2IOU - chains G and H of the 8 polymer chains in the assembly; structure by X-ray diffraction, 3.16 A resolution.

[Chain G (and H)]
Protein: Pertactin Extracellular Domain
Organism: Bordetella bronchiseptica
Notes: chain H of this document is another copy of the same molecule, construct and numbering; everything in this record applies to it too
UniProt: Q03035 (PERT_BORBR); numbering as in UniProt (aligned over 38-572)
Chain sequence (535 residues; row label = number of the first residue in the row):
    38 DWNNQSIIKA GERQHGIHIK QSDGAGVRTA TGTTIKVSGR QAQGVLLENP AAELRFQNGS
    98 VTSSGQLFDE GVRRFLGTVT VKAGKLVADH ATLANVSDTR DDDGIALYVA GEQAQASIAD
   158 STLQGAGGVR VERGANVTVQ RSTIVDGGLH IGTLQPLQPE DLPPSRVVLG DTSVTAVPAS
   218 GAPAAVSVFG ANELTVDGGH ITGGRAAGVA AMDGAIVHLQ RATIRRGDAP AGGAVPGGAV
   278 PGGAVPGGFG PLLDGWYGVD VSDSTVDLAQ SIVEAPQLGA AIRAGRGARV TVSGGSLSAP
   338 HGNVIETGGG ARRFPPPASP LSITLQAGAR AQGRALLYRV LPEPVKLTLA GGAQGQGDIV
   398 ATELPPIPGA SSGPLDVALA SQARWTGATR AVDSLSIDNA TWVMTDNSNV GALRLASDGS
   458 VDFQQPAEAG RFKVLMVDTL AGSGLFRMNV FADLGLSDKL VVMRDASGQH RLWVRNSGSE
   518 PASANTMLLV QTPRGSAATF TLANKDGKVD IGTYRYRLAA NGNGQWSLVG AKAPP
Disordered / not traced: 265-291
UniProt features mapped onto this chain:
  - region: Gly269 to Pro288 (4 X 5 AA tandem repeats of G-G-A-V-P)
  - motif: Arg263 to Asp265 (Cell attachment site)

[How chain G and chain H interact]
Pairs across the interface (23):
  Glu400(G) with Thr523(H), hydrogen bond; Ser564(H)
  Leu401(G) with Asn558(H); Val566(H), hydrophobic
  Pro402(G) with Asn558(H)
  Arg427(G) with Leu525(H)
  Asn446(G) with Gln528(H)
  Phe469(G) with Asn444(H)
  Met473(G) with Lys496(H)
  Lys496(G) with Met473(H)
  Val498(G) with Met473(H), hydrophobic; Met500(H), hydrophobic
  Met500(G) with Met500(H), hydrophobic
  Arg501(G) with Arg531(H)
  Thr523(G) with Glu400(H)
  Leu525(G) with Arg427(H)
  Gln528(G) with Asn446(H); Met500(H)
  Asn558(G) with Leu401(H); Pro402(H); Pro405(H)
  Ser564(G) with Glu400(H), hydrogen bond
  Val566(G) with Leu401(H), hydrophobic
Also at the interface, not in a pair above, chain G (21 interface residues in all): Asn444, Arg531, Ala556, Ala557
Also at the interface, not in a pair above, chain H (23 interface residues in all): Phe469, Asp475, Val498, Arg501, Ala556, Gly559

[Overview]
21 residues of chain G and 23 residues of chain H are in contact; the contacts include 2 hydrogen bonds. Polar
contacts include Glu400(G)-Thr523(H) and Ser564(G)-Glu400(H).
Both chains are Pertactin Extracellular Domain (Bordetella bronchiseptica). Entry 2IOU (Major Tropism
Determinant P1 (Mtd-P1) Variant Complexed with Bordetella brochiseptica Virulence Factor Pertactin
extracellular domain (Prn-E)) was determined by X-ray diffraction.
